8YM4 - chains C and D of the 10 polymer chains in the assembly; structure by X-ray diffraction, 2.34 A resolution.

== Chain C (and D) ==
Name: Caspase-8
Organism: Homo sapiens
Notes: EC 3.4.22.61; chain D of this document is another copy of the same molecule, construct and numbering; everything in this record applies to it too
Reference sequence: Q14790 (CASP8_HUMAN); residue numbers follow UniProt; this construct covers 1-185
Chain sequence (185 residues; each row starts with the number of its first residue):
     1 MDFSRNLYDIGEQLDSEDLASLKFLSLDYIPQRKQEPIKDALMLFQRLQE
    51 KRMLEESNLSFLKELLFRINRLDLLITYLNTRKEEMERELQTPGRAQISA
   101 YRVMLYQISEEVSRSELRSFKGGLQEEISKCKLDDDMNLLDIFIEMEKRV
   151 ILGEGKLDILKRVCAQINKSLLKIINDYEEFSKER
Unresolved in the structure: 185 (chain D: 1)
Differences from the reference sequence: engineered mutation Gly122 (Phe in Q14790), Gly123 (Leu in Q14790)
Modified residues: Mse1, Mse43, Mse53, Mse86, Mse104, Mse137, Mse146 (selenomethionine; parent Met)
Curated features (UniProtKB/Swiss-Prot):
  - mutagenesis: Asp73 (D73A: Abolishes binding to FLASH. Induces NF-kappa-B activation)
What the authors report for this chain:
  - mutagenesis - E12A/F122G/L123G, N70A/F122G/L123G, E110A/F122G/L123G: unchanged binding to CASP8 and FADD-like apoptosis regulator subunit p43

== Chain C / chain D interface ==
Contacting residue pairs (35):
  Tyr8(C) with Lys34(D)
  Gly11(C) with Arg33(D)
  Glu12(C) with Pro31(D); Gln32(D); Arg33(D), salt bridge; Lys34(D), salt bridge
  Gln13(C) with Pro31(D); Gln32(D)
  Leu14(C) with Arg33(D)
  Asp15(C) with Glu36(D)
  Ser16(C) with Glu36(D), hydrogen bond
  Glu17(C) with Lys132(D), salt bridge
  Asp40(C) with Arg33(D), salt bridge
  Asn70(C) with Lys148(D); Arg149(D)
  Arg71(C) with Lys148(D)
  Leu72(C) with Lys148(D), hydrogen bond (backbone-backbone); Arg149(D); Val150(D)
  Asp73(C) with Glu147(D); Lys148(D), hydrogen bond (backbone-backbone); Val150(D)
  Glu110(C) with Ser129(D), hydrogen bond; Lys130(D), hydrogen bond (backbone-backbone); Cys131(D), hydrogen bond (backbone-backbone); Lys132(D), salt bridge; Arg149(D), salt bridge
  Glu111(C) with Ser129(D); Lys130(D), salt bridge
  Val112(C) with Cys131(D)
  Ser113(C) with Asp134(D)
  Arg114(C) with Asp134(D), salt bridge; Asp136(D), salt bridge
  Glu116(C) with Lys130(D), salt bridge
  Ser170(C) with Lys130(D)
Other interface residues (no listed pair), chain C (24 interface residues in all): Asp18, Ile76, Ser109, Asn168

== In short ==
Chain C and chain D form an interface of 24 and 15 residues respectively; the contacts include 6 hydrogen
bonds and 10 salt bridges. Among the polar pairs are Glu12(C)-Arg33(D), Glu12(C)-Lys34(D) and
Glu17(C)-Lys132(D). From the paper: E12A/F122G/L123G, N70A/F122G/L123G and E110A/F122G/L123G of chain C leave
binding to CASP8 and FADD-like apoptosis regulator subunit p43 unchanged.
Chain C and chain D are both Caspase-8 (Homo sapiens); the structure, Structure of Caspase-8/cFLIP death
effector domain assembly, was determined by X-ray diffraction (same publication as 8YM5, 8YM6, 8YNI, 8YNK,
8YNL, 8YNM and 8YNN).
